PDB entry 9L0E | electron microscopy, 3.60 A resolution | chains T and G of the 12 polymer chains in the assembly

[Chain T]
Name: Tail protein
Organism: Escherichia phage T1
UniProtKB: Q6XQC8 (Q6XQC8_BPT1); residue numbers follow UniProt; this construct covers 1-132
Sequence (132 residues; numbered 1 to 132; the number before each row is that of its first residue):
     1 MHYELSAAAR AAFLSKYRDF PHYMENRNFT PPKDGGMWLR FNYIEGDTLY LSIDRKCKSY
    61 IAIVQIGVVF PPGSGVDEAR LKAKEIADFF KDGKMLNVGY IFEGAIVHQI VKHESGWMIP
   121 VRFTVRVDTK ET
Not modelled in the structure: 130-132

[Chain G]
Name: stopper protein
Organism: Escherichia phage T1
UniProtKB: Q6XQD0 (Q6XQD0_BPT1); residue numbers follow UniProt; this construct covers 1-123
Sequence (123 residues; row label = number of the first residue in the row):
     1 MNYSQIERMA RKGVAFFTDP SRPMNLIKQG EYGYDENGFE IPPMEQVIPI SGATRRPNAR
    61 EIDGETIRAS DILGIFNNDH EINEGDYIEI DGIRHVVVDA RPVQASLEPV AYRPVLRRVS
   121 VGG

[How chain T and chain G interact]
Pairs across the interface (45; chain T residue first):
  Tyr23(T) - Glu65(G)  hydrogen bond
  Tyr23(T) - Thr66(G)  hydrogen bond
  Asn26(T) - Thr66(G)
  Arg27(T) - Thr66(G)  hydrogen bond (backbone-side chain)
  Asn28(T) - Thr66(G)
  Asn28(T) - Arg68(G)  hydrogen bond
  Phe29(T) - Thr66(G)  hydrogen bond (backbone-backbone)
  Phe29(T) - Ile67(G)
  Phe29(T) - Arg68(G)  hydrogen bond (backbone-backbone)
  Pro31(T) - Ile67(G)
  Pro31(T) - Arg68(G)
  Pro31(T) - Arg118(G)  hydrogen bond (backbone-side chain)
  Pro31(T) - Val121(G)  hydrophobic
  Pro32(T) - Arg118(G)  hydrogen bond (backbone-side chain)
  Pro32(T) - Ser120(G)
  Lys33(T) - Gly92(G)
  Lys33(T) - Ile93(G)
  Lys33(T) - Arg94(G)  hydrogen bond (backbone-backbone)
  Lys33(T) - Arg118(G)
  Asp34(T) - Gly92(G)
  Asp34(T) - Arg94(G)  hydrogen bond (backbone-side chain)
  Gly35(T) - Val119(G)
  Gly35(T) - Ser120(G)
  Gly36(T) - Ser120(G)
  Trp38(T) - Ile67(G)  hydrophobic
  Trp38(T) - Ser120(G)  hydrogen bond (side chain-backbone)
  Arg40(T) - Ile62(G)
  Arg40(T) - Glu65(G)
  Asn42(T) - Glu65(G)
  Val69(T) - Ser120(G)
  Pro71(T) - Val119(G)  hydrophobic
  Pro72(T) - Tyr87(G)  hydrogen bond (backbone-side chain)
  Pro72(T) - Val119(G)
  Gly73(T) - Gln29(G)  hydrogen bond (backbone-side chain)
  Gly73(T) - Tyr87(G)
  Asp77(T) - Glu40(G)
  His113(T) - Gly123(G)
  Glu114(T) - Val98(G)
  Glu114(T) - Arg117(G)  salt bridge
  Ser115(T) - Arg117(G)
  Ser115(T) - Arg118(G)
  Ser115(T) - Val119(G)
  Ser115(T) - Ser120(G)  hydrogen bond (backbone-backbone)
  Ser115(T) - Val121(G)  hydrogen bond (side chain-backbone)
  Gly116(T) - Val121(G)
Interface residues without a listed pair, chain T (27 interface residues in all): Thr30, Ser74, Gly75, Val76
Interface residues without a listed pair, chain G (22 interface residues in all): Phe39, Arg60, Val96, Gly122

[In short]
27 residues of chain T face 22 of chain G across their interface, with 15 hydrogen bonds and 1 salt bridge.
Among the polar pairs are Glu114(T)-Arg117(G), Tyr23(T)-Glu65(G) and Tyr23(T)-Thr66(G).
Here chain T is Tail protein and chain G is stopper protein, both from Escherichia phage T1. Entry 9L0E
(Cryo-EM structure of bacteriophage T1 stopper-tail terminator) was determined by electron microscopy (same
publication as 9KZJ, 9L01, 9L0F and 9L9P).
